PDB entry 9EQ2 | electron microscopy, 3.68 A resolution | chains A and D of the 7 polymer chains in the assembly

[Chain A]
Name: RuvB-like protein 1
Source organism: Arabidopsis thaliana
Notes: EC 3.6.4.12
UniProt: Q9FMR9 (RIN1_ARATH); residues 1-458 here = UniProt positions 1-458
Sequence (487 residues; row label = number of the first residue in the row; numbers below 1 keep their minus sign (Met-28 is residue -28)):
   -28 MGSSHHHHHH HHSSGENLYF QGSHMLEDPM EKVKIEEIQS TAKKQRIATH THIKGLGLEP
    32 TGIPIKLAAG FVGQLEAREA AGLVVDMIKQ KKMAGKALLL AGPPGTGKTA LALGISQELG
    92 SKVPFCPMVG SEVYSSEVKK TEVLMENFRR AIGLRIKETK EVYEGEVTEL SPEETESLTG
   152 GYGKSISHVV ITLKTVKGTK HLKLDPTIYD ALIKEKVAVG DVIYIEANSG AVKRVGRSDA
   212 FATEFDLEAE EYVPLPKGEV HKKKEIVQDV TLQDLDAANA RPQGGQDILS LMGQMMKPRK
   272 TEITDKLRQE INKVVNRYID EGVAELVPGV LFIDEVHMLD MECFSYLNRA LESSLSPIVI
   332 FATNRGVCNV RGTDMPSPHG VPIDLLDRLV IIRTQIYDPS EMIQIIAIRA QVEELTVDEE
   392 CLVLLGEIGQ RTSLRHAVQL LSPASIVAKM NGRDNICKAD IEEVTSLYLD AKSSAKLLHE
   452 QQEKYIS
Disordered / not traced: -28 to 17, 129-237, 252-276, 453-458
Construct notes: initiating methionine (-28); expression tag (-27 to 0)
Residues lining bound ligands: ADP (adenosine-5'-diphosphate): Thr20, His21, His23, Gly41, Phe42, Val43, Pro74, Pro75, Gly76, Thr77, Gly78, Lys79, Thr80, Ala81, Asp305, Tyr368, Ile376, Arg380, Leu405, Arg406
UniProt features mapped onto this chain:
  - binding site (ATP): Gly73 to Thr80

[Chain D]
Name: RuvB-like helicase
Source organism: Arabidopsis thaliana
Notes: EC 3.6.4.12
UniProt: Q9FJW0 (Q9FJW0_ARATH); residues 1-469 here = UniProt positions 1-469
Sequence (487 residues; row label = number of the first residue in the row; numbers below 1 keep their minus sign (Met-17 is residue -17)):
   -17 MADLNWISAG HAIADVGTMA ELKLSESRDL TRVERIGAHS HIRGLGLDSA LEPRAVSEGM
    43 VGQVKARKAA GVILQMIREG KIAGRAILIA GQPGTGKTAI AMGMAKSLGL ETPFAMIAGS
   103 EIFSLEMSKT EALTQSFRKA IGVRIKEETE VIEGEVVEVQ IDRPASSGVA SKSGKMTMKT
   163 TDMETVYDMG AKMIEALNKE KVQSGDVIAI DKATGKITKL GRSFSRSRDY DAMGAQTKFV
   223 QCPEGELQKR KEVVHCVTLH EIDVINSRTQ GFLALFTGDT GEIRSEVREQ IDTKVAEWRE
   283 EGKAEIVPGV LFIDEVHMLD IECFSFLNRA LENEMSPILV VATNRGVTTI RGTNQKSPHG
   343 IPIDLLDRLL IITTQPYTDD DIRKILEIRC QEEDVEMNEE AKQLLTLIGR DTSLRYAIHL
   403 ITAAALSCQK RKGKVVEVED IQRVYRLFLD VRRSMQYLVE YQSQYMFSEP IKNDEAAAED
   463 EQDAMQI
Disordered / not traced: -17 to 44, 127-237, 250-261, 449-469
Construct notes: initiating methionine (-17); expression tag (-16 to 0)

[Interface between chain A and chain D]
Contacting residue pairs (65):
  Pro31(A) - Lys412(D)
  Thr32(A) - Lys412(D)
  Gly33(A) - Lys412(D)
  Glu47(A) - Arg428(D)
  Glu47(A) - Leu429(D)
  Glu50(A) - Arg425(D)  salt bridge
  Glu50(A) - Arg428(D)  salt bridge
  Glu50(A) - Leu429(D)
  Ala51(A) - Leu429(D)
  Ala51(A) - Phe430(D)
  Leu54(A) - Ser409(D)
  Leu54(A) - Leu429(D)  hydrophobic
  Leu54(A) - Phe430(D)  hydrophobic
  Val55(A) - Phe430(D)  hydrophobic
  Asp57(A) - Leu408(D)
  Asp57(A) - Lys412(D)  salt bridge
  Met58(A) - Ala405(D)  hydrophobic
  Met58(A) - Leu408(D)  hydrophobic
  Gln61(A) - Leu408(D)
  Gln61(A) - Gln411(D)  hydrogen bond
  Lys63(A) - Glu375(D)  salt bridge
  Lys63(A) - Thr404(D)
  Lys67(A) - His401(D)
  Ala72(A) - Leu440(D)  hydrophobic
  Gly73(A) - Leu440(D)
  Pro74(A) - Tyr439(D)
  Pro74(A) - Tyr443(D)  hydrophobic
  Pro75(A) - Tyr443(D)
  Lys110(A) - Leu107(D)
  Lys277(A) - Glu108(D)  salt bridge
  Met312(A) - Glu297(D)
  Ser316(A) - Ser102(D)  hydrogen bond
  Arg320(A) - Ser106(D)
  Asn335(A) - Leu440(D)
  Asn335(A) - Tyr443(D)
  Asn335(A) - Gln444(D)
  Arg336(A) - Leu440(D)
  Arg336(A) - Gln444(D)
  Gly337(A) - Leu440(D)
  Gly337(A) - Val441(D)
  Val338(A) - Met437(D)  hydrophobic
  Val338(A) - Val441(D)
  Thr344(A) - Met300(D)
  Met346(A) - Arg327(D)
  Pro349(A) - Val433(D)  hydrophobic
  Pro349(A) - Met437(D)  hydrophobic
  His350(A) - Ser436(D)  hydrogen bond
  His350(A) - Met437(D)
  His350(A) - Leu440(D)
  Ile354(A) - Pro75(D)  hydrophobic
  Asp358(A) - Arg397(D)  hydrogen bond (backbone-side chain)
  Arg359(A) - His401(D)
  Leu360(A) - His401(D)
  Val361(A) - Phe430(D)  hydrophobic
  Ile362(A) - Phe430(D)
  Ile362(A) - Leu431(D)  hydrogen bond (backbone-backbone)
  Ile362(A) - Asp432(D)
  Ile362(A) - Val433(D)  hydrophobic
  Ile362(A) - Ser436(D)
  Ile363(A) - Phe430(D)  hydrophobic
  Arg364(A) - Leu431(D)
  Arg364(A) - Tyr439(D)
  Thr365(A) - Tyr439(D)  hydrogen bond (backbone-side chain)
  Gln366(A) - Tyr439(D)  hydrogen bond
  Lys443(A) - Tyr447(D)
Interface residues without a listed pair, chain A (45 interface residues in all): Thr334, Asp355, Leu357, Ile367
Interface residues without a listed pair, chain D (35 interface residues in all): Glu103, Asn326, Val426

[Overview]
Chain A and chain D form an interface of 45 and 35 residues respectively, with 7 hydrogen bonds and 5 salt
bridges. Among the polar pairs are Glu50(A)-Arg425(D), Glu50(A)-Arg428(D) and Asp57(A)-Lys412(D). Chain A
binds ADP. UniProt lists 8 ATP-binding residues on chain A.
Chain A is RuvB-like protein 1 and chain D is RuvB-like helicase, both from Arabidopsis thaliana; the
structure, Arabidopsis thaliana R2T complex, was determined by electron microscopy.
